Entry 9AWE (X-ray diffraction, 2.80 A resolution); this record covers chains B and D of the 4 polymer chains in the assembly.

# Chain B
Molecule: Fab Heavy Chain
Source organism: Homo sapiens
Notes: antibody fragment or engineered binder
Chain sequence (228 residues; each row starts with the number of its first residue; numbers below 1 keep their minus sign (Glu-1 is residue -1)):
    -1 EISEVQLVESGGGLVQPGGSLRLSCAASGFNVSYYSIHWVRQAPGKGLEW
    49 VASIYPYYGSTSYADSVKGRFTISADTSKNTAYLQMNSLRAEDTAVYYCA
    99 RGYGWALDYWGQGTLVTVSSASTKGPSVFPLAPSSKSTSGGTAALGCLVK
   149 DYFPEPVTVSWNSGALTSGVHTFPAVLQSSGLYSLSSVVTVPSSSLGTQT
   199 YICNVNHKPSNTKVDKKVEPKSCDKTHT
Unresolved in the structure: -1 to 1, 220-226
Disulfides: Cys23-Cys97, Cys145-Cys201

# Chain D
Molecule: Fab Light Chain
Source organism: Homo sapiens
Notes: antibody fragment or engineered binder
Chain sequence (215 residues; numbered 0 to 214; the number before each row is that of its first residue; numbering starts at 0):
     0 SDIQMTQSPSSLSASVGDRVTITCRASQSVSSAVAWYQQKPGKAPKLLIY
    50 SASSLYSGVPSRFSGSRSGTDFTLTISSLQPEDFATYYCQQDGWSLITFG
   100 QGTKVEIKRTVAAPSVFIFPPSDEQLKSGTASVVCLLNNFYPREAKVQWK
   150 VDNALQSGNSQESVTEQDSKDSTYSLSSTLTLSKADYEKHKVYACEVTHQ
   200 GLSSPVTKSFNRGEC
Unresolved in the structure: 0-3, 213-214
Disulfides: Cys23-Cys88, Cys134-Cys194

# How chain B and chain D interact
Residue-residue contacts - 63 pairs, chain B then chain D:
  His36(B) with Ile96(D)
  Val38(B) with Phe98(D), hydrophobic
  Gln40(B) with Gln38(D), hydrogen bond; Tyr87(D)
  Lys44(B) with Tyr87(D)
  Gly45(B) with Tyr87(D)
  Leu46(B) with Pro44(D), hydrophobic; Tyr87(D); Phe98(D)
  Trp48(B) with Leu95(D), hydrophobic; Ile96(D)
  Ser51(B) with Ile96(D)
  Tyr53(B) with Asp91(D)
  Ser60(B) with Ser94(D)
  Asp63(B) with Leu95(D)
  Tyr96(B) with Lys42(D); Ala43(D), hydrophobic
  Tyr101(B) with Tyr49(D); Tyr55(D), hydrophobic
  Trp103(B) with Ser31(D); Gln89(D); Asp91(D)
  Ala104(B) with Ala34(D), hydrophobic; Tyr36(D); Leu46(D), hydrophobic; Gln89(D)
  Leu105(B) with Tyr36(D), hydrogen bond (backbone-side chain); Leu46(D); Gln89(D); Phe98(D), hydrophobic
  Asp106(B) with Tyr55(D)
  Trp108(B) with Ala43(D), hydrophobic; Pro44(D)
  Gly109(B) with Ala43(D)
  Phe127(B) with Gln124(D)
  Pro128(B) with Ser121(D); Glu123(D)
  Leu129(B) with Phe118(D), hydrophobic; Val133(D), hydrophobic
  Ala130(B) with Phe118(D)
  Lys134(B) with Lys207(D)
  Ala142(B) with Phe116(D), hydrophobic; Phe118(D)
  Lys148(B) with Ser131(D)
  His169(B) with Asn137(D), hydrogen bond; Asn138(D); Ser174(D), hydrogen bond
  Phe171(B) with Ser162(D); Thr164(D); Ser174(D); Leu175(D); Ser176(D)
  Pro172(B) with Ser162(D), hydrogen bond (backbone-side chain); Val163(D)
  Val174(B) with Gln160(D); Ser162(D)
  Leu175(B) with Gln160(D), hydrogen bond (backbone-side chain)
  Gln176(B) with Gln160(D)
  Ser184(B) with Ser176(D)
  Val186(B) with Leu135(D), hydrophobic
  Thr188(B) with Phe116(D); Asn137(D)
  Lys214(B) with Glu123(D)
Also at the interface, not in a pair above, chain B (41 interface residues in all): Gly102, Tyr107, Ser135, Leu143, Thr170
Also at the interface, not in a pair above, chain D (39 interface residues in all): Ala32, Gln100, Glu161, Thr178

# Summary
The interface between chain B and chain D involves 41 residues on one side and 39 on the other; the contacts
include 6 hydrogen bonds. Polar pairs include Gln40(B)-Gln38(D), Leu105(B)-Tyr36(D) and His169(B)-Asn137(D).
Chain B is Fab Heavy Chain and chain D is Fab Light Chain, both from Homo sapiens; the structure, The crystal
structure of an engineered Protein GF with Human Kappa Fab, was determined by X-ray diffraction together with
9AVO from the same study.
